8HBJ - chains A and D of the 6 polymer chains in the assembly; structure by electron microscopy, 2.90 A resolution.

# Chain A
Name: VP1 of capsid protein
Source organism: Foot-and-mouth disease virus A
UniProt: A0A7D5BJ70 (A0A7D5BJ70_9PICO); residues 1-211 here correspond to UniProt positions 525-735 (UniProt number = residue number + 524)
Chain sequence (211 residues; row label = number of the first residue in the row):
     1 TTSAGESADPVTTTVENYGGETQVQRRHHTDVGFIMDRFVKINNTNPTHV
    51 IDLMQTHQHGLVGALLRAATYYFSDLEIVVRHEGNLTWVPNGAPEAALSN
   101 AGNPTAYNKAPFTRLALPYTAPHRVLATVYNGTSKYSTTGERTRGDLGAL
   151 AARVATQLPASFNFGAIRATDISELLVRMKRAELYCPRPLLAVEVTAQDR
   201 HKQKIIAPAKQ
Unresolved in the structure: 137-155, 211
Construct notes: conflict Asn-46 (Ser570 in A0A7D5BJ70)

# Chain D
Name: VP4 of capsid protein
Source organism: Foot-and-mouth disease virus A
UniProt: A0A7D5BJ70 (A0A7D5BJ70_9PICO); residues 1-85 here = UniProt positions 1-85
Chain sequence (85 residues; row label = number of the first residue in the row):
     1 GAGQSSPATGSQNQSGNTGSIINNYYMQQYQNSMDTQLGDNAISGGSNEG
    51 STDTTSTHTTNTQNNDWFSKLASSAFSGLFGALLA
Unresolved in the structure: 1-14, 39-64

# Chain A / chain D interface
Pairs across the interface (24; chain A residue first):
  Thr-1(A) / Gly-78(D)  hydrogen bond (side chain-backbone)
  Thr-2(A) / Phe-80(D)
  Pro-10(A) / Leu-71(D)
  Pro-10(A) / Ala-75(D)
  Pro-10(A) / Phe-76(D)  hydrogen bond (backbone-backbone)
  Val-11(A) / Phe-76(D)
  Thr-12(A) / Ala-75(D)
  Thr-12(A) / Phe-76(D)  hydrogen bond (backbone-backbone)
  Thr-12(A) / Ser-77(D)
  Asn-17(A) / Gly-78(D)
  Gly-33(A) / Gly-16(D)
  Phe-34(A) / Asn-17(D)
  Asp-37(A) / Gly-16(D)
  Asp-37(A) / Asn-17(D)  hydrogen bond (backbone-side chain)
  Arg-38(A) / Asn-17(D)
  Phe-73(A) / Asp-35(D)
  Asp-75(A) / Asn-32(D)
  Asp-75(A) / Ser-33(D)  hydrogen bond
  Tyr-119(A) / Ser-33(D)
  Arg-178(A) / Asn-17(D)
  Arg-181(A) / Asn-32(D)
  Arg-181(A) / Ser-33(D)
  Arg-181(A) / Asp-35(D)  salt bridge
  Pro-187(A) / Phe-68(D)
Interface residues without a listed pair, chain A (20 interface residues in all): Thr-14, Ala-116, Pro-118, Lys-180
Interface residues without a listed pair, chain D (15 interface residues in all): Thr-18, Gln-31, Leu-79

# In short
20 residues of chain A and 15 residues of chain D are in contact, with 5 hydrogen bonds and 1 salt bridge.
Among the polar pairs are Arg-181(A)/Asp-35(D), Thr-1(A)/Gly-78(D) and Asp-37(A)/Asn-17(D).
Here chain A is VP1 of capsid protein and chain D is VP4 of capsid protein, both from Foot-and-mouth disease
virus A. Entry 8HBJ (cocktail of FMDV (A/TUR/14/98) in complex with M678F and M688F) was determined by
electron microscopy together with 8HBI, 8HEE, 8HEG and 8HBG from the same study.
